PDB entry 5YUQ | X-ray diffraction, 1.56 A resolution | chain A

# Chain A
Molecule: Chintase
Organism: Rhizomucor miehei
Notes: EC 3.2.1.14
Amino-acid sequence (378 residues; row label = number of the first residue in the row):
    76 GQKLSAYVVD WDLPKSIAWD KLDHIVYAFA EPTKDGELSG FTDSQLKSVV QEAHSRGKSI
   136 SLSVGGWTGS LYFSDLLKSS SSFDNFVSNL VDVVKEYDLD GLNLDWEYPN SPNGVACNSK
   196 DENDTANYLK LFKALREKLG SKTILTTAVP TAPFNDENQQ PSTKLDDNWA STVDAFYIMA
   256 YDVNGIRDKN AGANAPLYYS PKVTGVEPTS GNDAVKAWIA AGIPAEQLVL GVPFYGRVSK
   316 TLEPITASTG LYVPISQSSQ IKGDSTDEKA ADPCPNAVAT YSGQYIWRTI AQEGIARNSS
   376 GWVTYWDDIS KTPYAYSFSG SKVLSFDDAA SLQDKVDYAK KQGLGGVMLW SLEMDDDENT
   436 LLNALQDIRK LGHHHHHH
Disordered / not traced: 446-453
Disulfides: Cys192-Cys349

# Summary
Chain A is Chintase (Rhizomucor miehei); the structure, The high resolution structure of chitinase (RmChi1)
from the thermophilic fungus Rhizomucor miehei (sp P1), was determined by X-ray diffraction (same publication
as 7FBT and 5XWF).
